7AIF - chains A and B of the 4 polymer chains in the assembly; structure by X-ray diffraction, 2.75 A resolution.

[Chain A]
Molecule: Gag-Pol polyprotein
From: Human immunodeficiency virus type 1 BH10
Notes: EC 3.4.23.16, 2.7.7.49, 2.7.7.7, 3.1.26.13, 3.1.13.2, 2.7.7.-, 3.1.-.-
UniProtKB: P03366 (POL_HV1B1); residues 1-554 here correspond to UniProt positions 600-1153 (UniProt number = residue number + 599)
Sequence (556 residues; numbered -1 to 554; the number before each row is that of its first residue; numbers below 1 keep their minus sign (Met-1 is residue -1)):
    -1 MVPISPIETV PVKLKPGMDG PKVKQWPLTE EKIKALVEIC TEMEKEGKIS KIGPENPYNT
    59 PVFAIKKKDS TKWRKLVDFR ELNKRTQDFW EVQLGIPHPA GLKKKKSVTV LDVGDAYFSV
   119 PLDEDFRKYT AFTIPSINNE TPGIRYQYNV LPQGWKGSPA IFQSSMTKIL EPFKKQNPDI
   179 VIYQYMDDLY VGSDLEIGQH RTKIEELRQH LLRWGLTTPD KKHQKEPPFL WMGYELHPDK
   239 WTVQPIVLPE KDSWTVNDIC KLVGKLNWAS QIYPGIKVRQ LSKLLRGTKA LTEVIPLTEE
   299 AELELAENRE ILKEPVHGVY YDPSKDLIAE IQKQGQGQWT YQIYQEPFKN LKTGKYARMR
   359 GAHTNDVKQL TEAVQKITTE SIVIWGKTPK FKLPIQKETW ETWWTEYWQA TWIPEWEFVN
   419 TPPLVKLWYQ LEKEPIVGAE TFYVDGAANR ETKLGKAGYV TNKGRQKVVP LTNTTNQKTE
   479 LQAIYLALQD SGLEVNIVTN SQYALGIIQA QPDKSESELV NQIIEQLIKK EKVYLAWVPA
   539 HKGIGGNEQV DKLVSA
Unresolved in the structure: -1
Differences from the reference sequence: initiating methionine (-1); expression tag (0); engineered mutation Cys258 (Gln857 in P03366), Ser280 (Cys879 in P03366), Asn498 (Asp1097 in P03366)
Metal / ion sites: Mn2+ site 1: Asp110, Val111, Asp185 (together with L-Glutamate Tenofovir); Mn2+ site 2 near Asp443 (its only coordinating residue here)
Ligand contacts: L-Glutamate Tenofovir (RE5): Lys65, Lys66, Arg72, Leu74, Asp110, Val111, Gly112, Asp113, Ala114, Tyr115, Gln151, Met184, Asp185

[Chain B]
Molecule: Gag-Pol polyprotein
From: Human immunodeficiency virus type 1 BH10
Notes: EC 3.4.23.16, 2.7.7.49, 2.7.7.7, 3.1.26.13, 3.1.13.2, 2.7.7.-, 3.1.-.-
UniProtKB: P03366 (POL_HV1B1); residues 1-428 here correspond to UniProt positions 600-1027 (UniProt number = residue number + 599)
Sequence (428 residues; numbered 1 to 428; the number before each row is that of its first residue):
     1 PISPIETVPV KLKPGMDGPK VKQWPLTEEK IKALVEICTE MEKEGKISKI GPENPYNTPV
    61 FAIKKKDSTK WRKLVDFREL NKRTQDFWEV QLGIPHPAGL KKKKSVTVLD VGDAYFSVPL
   121 DEDFRKYTAF TIPSINNETP GIRYQYNVLP QGWKGSPAIF QSSMTKILEP FKKQNPDIVI
   181 YQYMDDLYVG SDLEIGQHRT KIEELRQHLL RWGLTTPDKK HQKEPPFLWM GYELHPDKWT
   241 VQPIVLPEKD SWTVNDIQKL VGKLNWASQI YPGIKVRQLS KLLRGTKALT EVIPLTEEAE
   301 LELAENREIL KEPVHGVYYD PSKDLIAEIQ KQGQGQWTYQ IYQEPFKNLK TGKYARMRGA
   361 HTNDVKQLTE AVQKITTESI VIWGKTPKFK LPIQKETWET WWTEYWQATW IPEWEFVNTP
   421 PLVKLWYQ
Unresolved in the structure: 1-3, 214-227
Differences from the reference sequence: engineered mutation Ser280 (Cys879 in P03366)

[Chain A / chain B interface]
Contacting residue pairs (118):
  Val8(A) with Glu53(B)
  Pro9(A) with Glu53(B)
  Gln85(A) with Glu53(B), hydrogen bond (side chain-backbone)
  Asp86(A) with Lys20(B), salt bridge; Pro55(B)
  Phe87(A) with Pro52(B)
  Trp88(A) with Lys20(B); Val21(B); Lys22(B); Pro52(B), hydrogen bond (backbone-backbone); Asn54(B); Pro55(B); Asn57(B); Thr131(B); Arg143(B)
  Val90(A) with Pro140(B); Gly141(B), hydrogen bond (backbone-backbone); Arg143(B)
  Leu92(A) with Pro133(B), hydrophobic; Asn137(B)
  Gly93(A) with Asn137(B), hydrogen bond (backbone-side chain)
  Ile94(A) with Asn137(B)
  Pro95(A) with Asn136(B)
  His96(A) with Asn136(B), hydrogen bond (backbone-side chain)
  Gly99(A) with Asn136(B)
  Ala158(A) with Pro52(B)
  Ile159(A) with Pro52(B), hydrophobic
  Ser162(A) with Pro52(B)
  Thr165(A) with Pro140(B)
  Glu169(A) with Lys49(B), salt bridge
  Lys172(A) with Thr139(B)
  Ile180(A) with Glu138(B)
  Tyr181(A) with Asn136(B), hydrogen bond; Glu138(B)
  Gln182(A) with Glu138(B), hydrogen bond (backbone-backbone); Pro140(B)
  Arg358(A) with Glu396(B), salt bridge
  Gln373(A) with Glu396(B); Thr397(B), hydrogen bond
  Thr376(A) with Thr400(B); Trp401(B)
  Thr377(A) with Thr400(B)
  Ile380(A) with Leu26(B); Thr27(B)
  Val381(A) with Pro25(B), hydrophobic; Ile135(B); Asn136(B), hydrogen bond (backbone-backbone); Asn137(B)
  Ile382(A) with Ile135(B); Asn136(B)
  Trp383(A) with Ile135(B)
  Gly384(A) with Thr27(B); Glu28(B), hydrogen bond (backbone-backbone)
  Thr386(A) with Trp401(B)
  Trp402(A) with Lys331(B), hydrogen bond (backbone-side chain); His361(B); Thr362(B); Asp364(B)
  Tyr405(A) with Lys331(B), hydrogen bond (backbone-side chain)
  Trp406(A) with Lys331(B); Asn418(B), hydrogen bond; Thr419(B); Pro420(B), hydrophobic; Pro421(B)
  Gln407(A) with Lys331(B), hydrogen bond (backbone-side chain); Pro392(B); Ile393(B); Gln394(B); Val417(B); Asn418(B)
  Ala408(A) with Asp364(B); Pro392(B), hydrogen bond (backbone-backbone); Ile393(B)
  Thr409(A) with Asp364(B)
  Trp410(A) with Thr362(B), hydrogen bond (side chain-backbone); Asn363(B); Val365(B), hydrophobic; Trp401(B), hydrophobic; Tyr405(B)
  Pro412(A) with Trp401(B)
  Pro433(A) with Asn255(B); Leu289(B), hydrophobic; Thr290(B)
  Ile434(A) with Thr290(B)
  Val435(A) with Thr290(B)
  Thr439(A) with Ala288(B); Leu289(B), hydrogen bond (side chain-backbone)
  Tyr441(A) with Gln258(B), hydrogen bond; Thr286(B); Lys287(B), hydrogen bond (side chain-backbone)
  Val458(A) with Thr286(B)
  Thr459(A) with Thr286(B)
  Asn460(A) with Thr286(B); Ala288(B)
  Asn494(A) with Leu289(B)
  Val496(A) with Gln258(B); Leu289(B), hydrophobic
  Gln500(A) with Trp266(B)
  Gly504(A) with Pro420(B)
  Gln507(A) with Pro421(B)
  Tyr532(A) with Asn255(B), hydrogen bond; Leu289(B), hydrophobic
  Trp535(A) with Val423(B), hydrophobic
  Val536(A) with Gln258(B)
  Pro537(A) with Gly262(B); Asn265(B)
  Lys540(A) with Asn265(B); Ser280(B)
  Gly541(A) with Ser280(B); Leu283(B)
  Ile542(A) with Val261(B), hydrophobic; Leu283(B)
  Gly543(A) with Leu283(B), hydrogen bond (backbone-backbone); Arg284(B); Gly285(B)
  Gly544(A) with Gly285(B); Thr286(B)
  Gln547(A) with Arg284(B), hydrogen bond (side chain-backbone)
Interface residues without a listed pair, chain A (68 interface residues in all): Leu100, Gln161, Val179, Thr403, Ala534
Interface residues without a listed pair, chain B (66 interface residues in all): Ile50, Gly51, Ile132, Val254, Lys259, Val276, Trp337, Leu368

[In short]
The interface between chain A and chain B involves 68 residues on one side and 66 on the other, with 22
hydrogen bonds and 3 salt bridges. Polar pairs include Asp86(A)-Lys20(B), Glu169(A)-Lys49(B) and
Arg358(A)-Glu396(B). Chain A binds L-Glutamate Tenofovir.
Here chain A is Gag-Pol polyprotein and chain B is Gag-Pol polyprotein, both from Human immunodeficiency virus
type 1 BH10. Entry 7AIF (HIV-1 reverse transcriptase complex with DNA and L-glutamate tenofovir with bound
manganese) was determined by X-ray diffraction together with 7AHX, 7AID, 7AIG, 7AII and 7AIJ from the same
study.
